Entry 1L4A (X-ray diffraction, 2.95 A resolution); this record covers chains A and B of the 5 polymer chains in the assembly.

== Chain A ==
Name: Synaptobrevin
Source organism: Loligo pealei
UniProtKB: P47194 (SYB_LOLPE); numbering as in UniProt (aligned over 25-104)
Chain sequence (80 residues; each row starts with the number of its first residue):
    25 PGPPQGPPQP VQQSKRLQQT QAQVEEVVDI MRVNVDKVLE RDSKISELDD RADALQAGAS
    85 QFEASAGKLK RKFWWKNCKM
Not modelled in the structure: 25-32, 99-104

== Chain B ==
Name: S-syntaxin
Source organism: Loligo pealei
UniProtKB: O46345 (O46345_LOLPE); residue numbers follow UniProt; this construct covers 183-265
Chain sequence (88 residues; each row starts with the number of its first residue):
   178 GKSASGIIME TQQAKQTLAD IEARHADIMK LETSIRELHD MFMDMAMLVE SQGEMIDRIE
   238 YNVEAAVDYI ETAKVDTKKA VKYQSKAR
Not modelled in the structure: 260-265
Construct notes: cloning artifact (178-182)

== Chain A / chain B interface ==
Residue-residue contacts (46):
  L41(A) - D204(B)
  L41(A) - I205(B)  hydrophobic
  L41(A) - L208(B)  hydrophobic
  Q45(A) - K207(B)
  Q45(A) - L208(B)  hydrogen bond (side chain-backbone)
  Q45(A) - S211(B)  hydrogen bond
  V48(A) - S211(B)
  E49(A) - S211(B)  hydrogen bond
  V51(A) - L215(B)  hydrophobic
  V52(A) - E214(B)
  V52(A) - M218(B)
  M55(A) - L215(B)  hydrophobic
  M55(A) - M218(B)  hydrophobic
  M55(A) - F219(B)  hydrophobic
  M55(A) - M222(B)  hydrophobic
  R56(A) - E214(B)  salt bridge
  R56(A) - M218(B)
  N58(A) - M222(B)
  V59(A) - M222(B)  hydrophobic
  V62(A) - M222(B)  hydrophobic
  V62(A) - L225(B)  hydrophobic
  V62(A) - V226(B)  hydrophobic
  V62(A) - Q229(B)
  R65(A) - Q229(B)  hydrogen bond
  R65(A) - I233(B)
  D66(A) - L225(B)
  D66(A) - Q229(B)
  D66(A) - M232(B)
  I69(A) - Q229(B)
  I69(A) - M232(B)
  I69(A) - I233(B)  hydrophobic
  L72(A) - I236(B)  hydrophobic
  D73(A) - R235(B)  salt bridge
  D77(A) - N239(B)
  Q80(A) - N239(B)
  Q80(A) - A243(B)
  A83(A) - A243(B)
  A83(A) - Y246(B)  hydrophobic
  F86(A) - A250(B)
  E87(A) - A250(B)
  A90(A) - A250(B)  hydrophobic
  A90(A) - D253(B)
  L93(A) - K256(B)  hydrogen bond (backbone-side chain)
  K94(A) - K256(B)  hydrogen bond (backbone-side chain)
  F97(A) - K256(B)  hydrogen bond (backbone-side chain)
  W98(A) - K256(B)
Interface residues without a listed pair, chain A (34 interface residues in all): Q42, T44, L63, S70, A76, L79, S84, K96
Interface residues without a listed pair, chain B (27 interface residues in all): I212, V240, I247, T254

== In short ==
34 residues of chain A face 27 of chain B across their interface, with 7 hydrogen bonds and 2 salt bridges.
Polar contacts include R56(A)-E214(B), D73(A)-R235(B) and Q45(A)-L208(B).
Here chain A is Synaptobrevin and chain B is S-syntaxin, both from Loligo pealei. Entry 1L4A (X-ray structure
of the neuronal complexin/snare complex from the squid loligo pealei) was determined by X-ray diffraction.
